Entry 5FR1 (X-ray diffraction, 2.75 A resolution); this record covers chains A and B.

[Chain A]
Protein: Transforming protein rhoa
Organism: Homo sapiens
UniProt: P61586 (RHOA_HUMAN); numbering as in UniProt (aligned over 1-193)
Sequence (196 residues; row label = number of the first residue in the row; numbers below 1 keep their minus sign (Gly-2 is residue -2)):
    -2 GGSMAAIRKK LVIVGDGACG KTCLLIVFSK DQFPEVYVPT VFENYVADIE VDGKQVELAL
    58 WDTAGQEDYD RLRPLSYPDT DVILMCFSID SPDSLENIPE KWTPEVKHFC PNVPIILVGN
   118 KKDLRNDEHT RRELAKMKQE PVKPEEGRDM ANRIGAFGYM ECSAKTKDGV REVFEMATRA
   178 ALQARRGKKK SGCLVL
Not modelled in the structure: -2 to 3, 182-187
Sequence notes: expression tag (-2 to 0)
Bound ions: Mg2+: Thr19, Thr37 (together with GDP)
Small-molecule neighbours: GDP (guanosine-5'-diphosphate): Asp13, Gly14, Ala15, Cys16, Gly17, Lys18, Thr19, Cys20, Phe30, Val35, Lys118, Asp120, Leu121, Ser160, Ala161, Lys162
UniProt features mapped onto this chain:
  - region: Ala61 to Asp78 (Switch II region)
  - motif: Tyr34 to Tyr42 (Effector region)
  - binding site (GTP): Gly12 to Thr19, Phe30 to Thr37, Asp59 to Gln63, Asn117 to Asp120, Ser160 to Lys162
  - site: Gly189, Cys190 (Microbial infection: Cleavage)
  - modified residue: Tyr34 (Microbial infection: O-AMP-tyrosine), Thr37 (Microbial infection: O-AMP-threonine), Asn41 (Microbial infection: ADP-ribosylasparagine), Gln63 (5-glutamyl serotonin), Ser188 (Phosphoserine), Cys190 (Cysteine methyl ester)
  - lipidation: Lys185 (Microbial infection: N6-stearoyl lysine), Lys186 (Microbial infection: N6-stearoyl lysine), Lys187 (Microbial infection: N6-stearoyl lysine), Cys190 (S-geranylgeranyl cysteine)
  - glycosylation: Tyr34 (Microbial infection: O-linked (GlcNAc) tyrosine), Thr37 (Microbial infection: O-alpha-linked (GlcNAc) threonine)
  - cross-link: Lys135 (Glycyl lysine isopeptide (Lys-Gly) (interchain with G-Cter in ubiquitin))
  - natural variant: Glu47 (E47K: In EDFAOB), Pro71 (P71S: In EDFAOB)
  - mutagenesis: Gly14 (G14V: Increased Rho protein signal transduction. Constitutively active), Thr19 (T19N: Decreased Rho protein signal transduction. Decreased substrate adhesion-dependent cell spreading. Decreased stress fibers assembly. Decreased cytoplasmic microtubule organization), Tyr34 (Y34A: Abolishes interaction with DGKQ; Y34F: Abolishes AMPylation by Haemophilus IbpA), Thr37 (T37A: Abolished monoglucosylation by C.difficile toxin TcdA. Abolished O-GlcNAcylation by C.novyi toxin TcdA), Gln63 (Q63L: Causes constitutive activation), Lys135 (K135R: Reduced FBXL19-mediated ubiquitination and subsequent degradation), Lys185 to Lys187 (In 3KR mutant; abolished stearoylation in response to S.flexneri infection), Leu193 (L193M: Converts geranyl-geranylation to farnesylation; does not prevent the cleavage by yopT)

[Chain B]
Protein: Rho GDP-dissociation inhibitor 1
Organism: Bos taurus
UniProt: P19803 (GDIR1_BOVIN); residue numbers follow UniProt; this construct covers 1-204
Sequence (213 residues; numbered -8 to 204; the number before each row is that of its first residue; numbers below 1 keep their minus sign (His-8 is residue -8)):
    -8 HMAHHHHHHM AEQEPTAEQL AQIAAENEED EHSVNYKPPA QKSIQEIQEL DKDDESLRKY
    52 KEALLGRVAV SADPNVPNVV VTRLTLVCST APGPLELDLT GDLESFKKQS FVLKEGVEYR
   112 IKISFRVNRE IVSGMKYIQH TYRKGVKIDK TDYMVGSYGP RAEEYEFLTP MEEAPKGMLA
   172 RGSYNIKSRF TDDDRTDHLS WEWNLTIKKE WKD
Not modelled in the structure: -8 to 25, 57-66, 203-204
Modified residues: Lys127 (n(6)-acetyllysine; ALY); Lys141 (n(6)-acetyllysine; ALY)
Sequence notes: expression tag (-8 to 0)
Bound ions: Mg2+ near Arg152 (its only coordinating residue here)
UniProt features mapped onto this chain:
  - region: Asn66 to Pro83 (Hydrophobic)
  - modified residue: Ala2 (N-acetylalanine), Ser34 (Phosphoserine), Lys43 (N6-acetyllysine), Ser47 (Phosphoserine), Ser101 (Phosphoserine), Lys105 (N6-acetyllysine), Ser115 (Phosphoserine), Lys127 (N6-acetyllysine), Lys141 (N6-acetyllysine), Lys178 (N6-acetyllysine)
  - cross-link (Glycyl lysine isopeptide (Lys-Gly)): Lys138 (interchain with G-Cter in SUMO1), Lys141 (interchain with G-Cter in SUMO1)

[Interface between chain A and chain B]
Residue-residue contacts (67; chain A residue first):
  Pro36(A) with Ser47(B)
  Thr37(A) with Asp45(B), hydrogen bond; Ser47(B), hydrogen bond (backbone-side chain); Leu48(B)
  Val38(A) with Ser47(B), hydrogen bond (backbone-side chain); Leu48(B), hydrophobic; Tyr51(B), hydrophobic
  Glu40(A) with Lys50(B), salt bridge
  Trp58(A) with Leu55(B), hydrophobic
  Asp59(A) with Tyr51(B)
  Thr60(A) with Tyr51(B)
  Ala61(A) with Tyr51(B)
  Asp65(A) with Lys33(B); Leu41(B)
  Tyr66(A) with Leu41(B), hydrogen bond (side chain-backbone); Asp42(B), hydrogen bond; Leu48(B), hydrophobic; Lys52(B), hydrogen bond
  Asp67(A) with Pro30(B)
  Arg68(A) with Pro30(B), hydrogen bond (side chain-backbone); Ala31(B), hydrogen bond (side chain-backbone); Gln32(B); Lys33(B); Ile122(B); Ser124(B); Asp185(B), salt bridge
  Leu69(A) with Tyr51(B), hydrophobic; Leu55(B), hydrophobic
  Arg70(A) with Tyr51(B)
  Pro71(A) with Ser148(B)
  Leu72(A) with Leu55(B); Leu56(B), hydrophobic; Ser148(B); Tyr149(B); Gly150(B)
  Ser73(A) with Tyr51(B), hydrogen bond; Leu55(B)
  Pro75(A) with Ser148(B); Tyr149(B), hydrophobic
  Pro101(A) with Asn26(B); Tyr27(B)
  Glu102(A) with Tyr27(B)
  His105(A) with Tyr27(B); Met145(B); Asp184(B), salt bridge
  Phe106(A) with Tyr27(B); Gly125(B); Met145(B); Ser148(B)
  Ser188(A) with Tyr144(B); Met145(B)
  Gly189(A) with Tyr144(B); Phe158(B)
  Cys190(A) with Arg111(B); Leu159(B), hydrogen bond (backbone-backbone); Thr160(B); Pro161(B), hydrophobic
  Leu191(A) with Glu157(B); Phe158(B); Leu159(B), hydrogen bond (backbone-backbone)
  Val192(A) with Val146(B); Tyr149(B); Glu157(B); Phe158(B), hydrophobic
  Leu193(A) with Arg152(B), hydrogen bond (backbone-side chain); Tyr156(B); Glu157(B), hydrogen bond (backbone-backbone)
Interface residues without a listed pair, chain A (31 interface residues in all): Tyr34, Pro96, Pro108
Interface residues without a listed pair, chain B (41 interface residues in all): Pro29, Ile38, Ala54, Lys127, Asp143, Glu155

[Summary]
Chain A and chain B form an interface of 31 and 41 residues respectively; the contacts include 13 hydrogen
bonds and 3 salt bridges. Among the polar pairs are Glu40(A)-Lys50(B), Arg68(A)-Asp185(B) and
His105(A)-Asp184(B). Bound to chain A: GDP.
Here chain A is Transforming protein rhoa (Homo sapiens) and chain B is Rho GDP-dissociation inhibitor 1 (Bos
taurus). Entry 5FR1 (Double acetylated RhoGDI-alpha in complex with RhoA-GDP) was determined by X-ray
diffraction.
